PDB entry 8RED | electron microscopy, 3.90 A resolution | chains C and D of the 9 polymer chains in the assembly

# Chain C
Molecule: DNA-directed RNA polymerase subunit beta
Source organism: Escherichia coli K-12
UniProt: P0A8V2 (RPOB_ECOLI); residues 1-1341 here = UniProt positions 1-1341
Amino-acid sequence (1341 residues; numbered 1 to 1341; the number before each row is that of its first residue):
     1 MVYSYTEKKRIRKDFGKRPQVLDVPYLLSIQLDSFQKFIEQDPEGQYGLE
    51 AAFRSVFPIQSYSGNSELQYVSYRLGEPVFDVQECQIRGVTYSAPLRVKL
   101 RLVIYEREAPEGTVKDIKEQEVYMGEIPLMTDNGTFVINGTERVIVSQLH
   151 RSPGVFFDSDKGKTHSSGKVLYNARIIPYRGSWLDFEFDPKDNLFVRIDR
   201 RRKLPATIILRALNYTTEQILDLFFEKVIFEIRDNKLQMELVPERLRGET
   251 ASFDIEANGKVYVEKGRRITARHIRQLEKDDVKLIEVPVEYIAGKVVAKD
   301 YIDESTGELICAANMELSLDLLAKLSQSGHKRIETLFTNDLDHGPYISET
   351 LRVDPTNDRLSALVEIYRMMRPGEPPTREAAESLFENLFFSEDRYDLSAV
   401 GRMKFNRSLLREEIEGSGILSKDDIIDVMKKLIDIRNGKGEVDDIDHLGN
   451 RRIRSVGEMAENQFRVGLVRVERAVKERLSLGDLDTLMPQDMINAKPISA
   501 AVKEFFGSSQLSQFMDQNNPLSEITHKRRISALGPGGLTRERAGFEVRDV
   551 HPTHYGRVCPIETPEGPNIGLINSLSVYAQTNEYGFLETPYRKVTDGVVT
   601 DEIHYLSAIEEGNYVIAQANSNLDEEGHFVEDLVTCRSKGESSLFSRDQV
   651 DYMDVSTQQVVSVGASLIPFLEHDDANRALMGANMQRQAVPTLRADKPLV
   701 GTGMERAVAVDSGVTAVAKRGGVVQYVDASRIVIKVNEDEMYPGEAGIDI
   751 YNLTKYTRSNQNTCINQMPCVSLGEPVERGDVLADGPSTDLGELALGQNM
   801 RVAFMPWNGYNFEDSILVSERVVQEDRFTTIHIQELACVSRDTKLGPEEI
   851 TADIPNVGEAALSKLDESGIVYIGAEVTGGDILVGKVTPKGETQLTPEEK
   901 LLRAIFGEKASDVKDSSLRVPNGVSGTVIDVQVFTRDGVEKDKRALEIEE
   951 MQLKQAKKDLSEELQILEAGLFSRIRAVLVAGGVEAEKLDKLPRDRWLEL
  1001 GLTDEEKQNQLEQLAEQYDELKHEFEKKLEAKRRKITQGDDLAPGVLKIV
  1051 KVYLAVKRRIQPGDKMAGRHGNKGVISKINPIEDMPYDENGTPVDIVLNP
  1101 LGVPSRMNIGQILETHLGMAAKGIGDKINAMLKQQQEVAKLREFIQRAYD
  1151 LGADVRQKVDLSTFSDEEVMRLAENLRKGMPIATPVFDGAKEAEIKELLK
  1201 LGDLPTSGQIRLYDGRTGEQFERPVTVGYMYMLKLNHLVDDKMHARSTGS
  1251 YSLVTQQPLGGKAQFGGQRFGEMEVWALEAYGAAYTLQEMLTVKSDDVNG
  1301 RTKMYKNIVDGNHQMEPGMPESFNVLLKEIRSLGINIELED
Swiss-Prot annotation at these positions:
  - modified residue (N6-acetyllysine): Lys1022, Lys1200

# Chain D
Molecule: DNA-directed RNA polymerase subunit beta'
Source organism: Escherichia coli K-12
UniProt: P0A8T7 (RPOC_ECOLI); residues 4-1376 here = UniProt positions 4-1376
Amino-acid sequence (1373 residues; each row starts with the number of its first residue):
     4 LLKFLKAQTKTEEFDAIKIALASPDMIRSWSFGEVKKPETINYRTFKPER
    54 DGLFCARIFGPVKDYECLCGKYKRLKHRGVICEKCGVEVTQTKVRRERMG
   104 HIELASPTAHIWFLKSLPSRIGLLLDMPLRDIERVLYFESYVVIEGGMTN
   154 LERQQILTEEQYLDALEEFGDEFDAKMGAEAIQALLKSMDLEQECEQLRE
   204 ELNETNSETKRKKLTKRIKLLEAFVQSGNKPEWMILTVLPVLPPDLRPLV
   254 PLDGGRFATSDLNDLYRRVINRNNRLKRLLDLAAPDIIVRNEKRMLQEAV
   304 DALLDNGRRGRAITGSNKRPLKSLADMIKGKQGRFRQNLLGKRVDYSGRS
   354 VITVGPYLRLHQCGLPKKMALELFKPFIYGKLELRGLATTIKAAKKMVER
   404 EEAVVWDILDEVIREHPVLLNRAPTLHRLGIQAFEPVLIEGKAIQLHPLV
   454 CAAYNADFDGDQMAVHVPLTLEAQLEARALMMSTNNILSPANGEPIIVPS
   504 QDVVLGLYYMTRDCVNAKGEGMVLTGPKEAERLYRSGLASLHARVKVRIT
   554 EYEKDANGELVAKTSLKDTTVGRAILWMIVPKGLPYSIVNQALGKKAISK
   604 MLNTCYRILGLKPTVIFADQIMYTGFAYAARSGASVGIDDMVIPEKKHEI
   654 ISEAEAEVAEIQEQFQSGLVTAGERYNKVIDIWAAANDRVSKAMMDNLQT
   704 ETVINRDGQEEKQVSFNSIYMMADSGARGSAAQIRQLAGMRGLMAKPDGS
   754 IIETPITANFREGLNVLQYFISTHGARKGLADTALKTANSGYLTRRLVDV
   804 AQDLVVTEDDCGTHEGIMMTPVIEGGDVKEPLRDRVLGRVTAEDVLKPGT
   854 ADILVPRNTLLHEQWCDLLEENSVDAVKVRSVVSCDTDFGVCAHCYGRDL
   904 ARGHIINKGEAIGVIAAQSIGEPGTQLTMRTFHIGGAASRAAAESSIQVK
   954 NKGSIKLSNVKSVVNSSGKLVITSRNTELKLIDEFGRTKESYKVPYGAVL
  1004 AKGDGEQVAGGETVANWDPHTMPVITEVSGFVRFTDMIDGQTITRQTDEL
  1054 TGLSSLVVLDSAERTAGGKDLRPALKIVDAQGNDVLIPGTDMPAQYFLPG
  1104 KAIVQLEDGVQISSGDTLARIPQESGGTKDITGGLPRVADLFEARRPKEP
  1154 AILAEISGIVSFGKETKGKRRLVITPVDGSDPYEEMIPKWRQLNVFEGER
  1204 VERGDVISDGPEAPHDILRLRGVHAVTRYIVNEVQDVYRLQGVKINDKHI
  1254 EVIVRQMLRKATIVNAGSSDFLEGEQVEYSRVKIANRELEANGKVGATYS
  1304 RDLLGITKASLATESFISAASFQETTRVLTEAAVAGKRDELRGLKENVIV
  1354 GRLIPAGTGYAYHQDRMRRRAAG
Unresolved in the structure: 933-944, 1050-1056, 1068-1074, 1089-1096, 1127-1135
Bound ions: Zn2+ site 1: Cys70, Leu71, Cys88; Mg2+: Asp462, Asp464 (shared with 1 residue of chain R); Zn2+ site 2: Cys888, Cys898
Swiss-Prot annotation at these positions:
  - binding site (Zn(2+)): Cys70, Cys72, Cys85, Cys88, Cys814, Cys888, Cys895, Cys898
  - binding site (Mg(2+)): Asp460, Asp462, Asp464
  - modified residue: Lys983 (N6-acetyllysine)

# Interface between chain C and chain D
Pairs across the interface (308; chain C residue first):
  Phe545(C) - Lys781(D)  hydrogen bond (backbone-side chain)
  Phe545(C) - Leu788(D)  hydrophobic
  Arg548(C) - Arg780(D)  hydrogen bond (backbone-side chain)
  Asp549(C) - Pro750(D)
  Asp549(C) - Arg780(D)
  Asp549(C) - Lys781(D)
  Val550(C) - Phe773(D)  hydrophobic
  Val550(C) - His777(D)  hydrogen bond (backbone-side chain)
  Val550(C) - Arg780(D)
  His551(C) - Phe773(D)
  Pro552(C) - Phe773(D)  hydrophobic
  His554(C) - Phe773(D)
  Tyr555(C) - Val769(D)
  Tyr555(C) - Phe773(D)  hydrophobic
  Pro560(C) - Phe773(D)  hydrophobic
  Pro560(C) - Thr776(D)
  Ile561(C) - Tyr772(D)  hydrophobic
  Thr563(C) - Arg780(D)
  Gly566(C) - Ala787(D)
  Ile569(C) - Arg780(D)
  Gly570(C) - Arg780(D)
  Asn573(C) - Arg780(D)  hydrogen bond
  Gln618(C) - Leu770(D)
  Asn620(C) - Asn768(D)
  Asn620(C) - Val769(D)
  Arg637(C) - Leu770(D)
  Ser642(C) - Leu770(D)
  Val660(C) - Val769(D)  hydrophobic
  Val660(C) - Phe773(D)  hydrophobic
  Leu671(C) - Tyr772(D)  hydrogen bond (backbone-side chain)
  Glu672(C) - Phe763(D)
  Glu672(C) - Gly766(D)
  Glu672(C) - Leu767(D)
  His673(C) - Phe763(D)  hydrogen bond (side chain-backbone)
  His673(C) - Arg764(D)
  His673(C) - Glu765(D)  hydrogen bond (side chain-backbone)
  His673(C) - Gly766(D)
  Asp674(C) - Phe763(D)
  Asp674(C) - Tyr772(D)  hydrogen bond (backbone-side chain)
  Asp675(C) - Arg744(D)  salt bridge
  Asp675(C) - Tyr772(D)
  Ala676(C) - Tyr772(D)
  Ala676(C) - Ala779(D)  hydrophobic
  Asn677(C) - Ala779(D)
  Ala679(C) - Tyr772(D)
  Leu680(C) - Leu783(D)  hydrophobic
  Phe804(C) - Ala637(D)
  Phe804(C) - Ser638(D)
  Met805(C) - Gly636(D)
  Met805(C) - Ala637(D)
  Pro806(C) - Asp505(D)
  Pro806(C) - Ala632(D)
  Pro806(C) - Ala633(D)
  Pro806(C) - Ala637(D)
  Trp807(C) - Ala633(D)  hydrophobic
  Asn808(C) - Pro359(D)
  Asn808(C) - Ala633(D)
  Gly809(C) - Val357(D)
  Gly809(C) - Pro359(D)
  Gly809(C) - Phe629(D)
  Tyr810(C) - Pro359(D)
  Phe812(C) - Val357(D)  hydrophobic
  Phe812(C) - Pro451(D)  hydrophobic
  Phe812(C) - Phe461(D)
  Phe812(C) - Ser503(D)
  Phe812(C) - Gln504(D)
  Phe812(C) - Asp505(D)
  Phe812(C) - Phe629(D)  hydrophobic
  Glu813(C) - Ala459(D)
  Glu813(C) - Asp460(D)
  Glu813(C) - Phe461(D)
  Glu813(C) - Gln504(D)
  Asp814(C) - Asp460(D)
  Asp814(C) - Phe461(D)
  Asp814(C) - Asp462(D)
  Ser815(C) - Val357(D)
  Ser815(C) - Phe461(D)
  Gln1061(C) - Lys445(D)
  Lys1065(C) - Asp462(D)  hydrogen bond (side chain-backbone)
  Lys1073(C) - Asp462(D)
  Gly1074(C) - Phe461(D)
  Val1075(C) - Thr356(D)
  Val1075(C) - Phe461(D)  hydrogen bond (backbone-backbone)
  Val1075(C) - Asp462(D)
  Val1075(C) - Gly463(D)
  Ile1076(C) - Thr356(D)
  Ser1077(C) - Val357(D)
  Asn1099(C) - Asp505(D)  hydrogen bond
  Pro1100(C) - Ala637(D)
  Pro1100(C) - Val639(D)  hydrophobic
  Leu1101(C) - Gln504(D)
  Leu1101(C) - Asp505(D)
  Leu1101(C) - Leu508(D)  hydrophobic
  Leu1101(C) - Met725(D)  hydrophobic
  Leu1101(C) - Ala730(D)  hydrophobic
  Leu1101(C) - Arg731(D)
  Pro1104(C) - Met725(D)  hydrophobic
  Ser1105(C) - Arg731(D)  hydrogen bond
  Ser1105(C) - Gln736(D)
  Arg1106(C) - Arg731(D)
  Met1107(C) - Gln736(D)
  Met1107(C) - Gln739(D)
  Met1107(C) - Phe763(D)  hydrophobic
  Ile1109(C) - Ile641(D)  hydrophobic
  Ile1109(C) - Met644(D)  hydrophobic
  Ile1109(C) - Leu740(D)  hydrophobic
  Ile1109(C) - Phe763(D)  hydrophobic
  Ile1112(C) - Val639(D)
  Ile1112(C) - Gly640(D)
  Ile1112(C) - Ile641(D)
  His1116(C) - Ile641(D)  hydrogen bond (side chain-backbone)
  Phe1187(C) - Leu767(D)
  Phe1187(C) - Tyr772(D)  hydrophobic
  Glu1192(C) - Arg764(D)  salt bridge
  Lys1196(C) - Ile641(D)
  Lys1196(C) - Asp642(D)  salt bridge
  Gln1209(C) - Ser638(D)
  Gln1209(C) - Gly640(D)  hydrogen bond (side chain-backbone)
  Phe1221(C) - Ala633(D)
  Phe1221(C) - Arg634(D)
  Glu1222(C) - Tyr512(D)  hydrogen bond
  Glu1222(C) - Arg634(D)
  Glu1222(C) - Ser635(D)
  Arg1223(C) - Tyr512(D)
  Arg1223(C) - Ser635(D)  hydrogen bond (backbone-backbone)
  Arg1223(C) - Gly636(D)
  Arg1223(C) - Phe719(D)  hydrogen bond (side chain-backbone)
  Arg1223(C) - Ser721(D)
  Arg1223(C) - Met724(D)
  Pro1224(C) - Gly636(D)
  Pro1224(C) - Ser638(D)  hydrogen bond (backbone-side chain)
  Val1225(C) - Gly636(D)
  Val1225(C) - Ser638(D)
  Thr1226(C) - Ser638(D)  hydrogen bond (backbone-side chain)
  Thr1226(C) - Val639(D)
  Thr1226(C) - Gly640(D)
  Val1239(C) - Lys445(D)
  Asp1240(C) - Lys445(D)  salt bridge
  Lys1242(C) - Arg352(D)
  Lys1242(C) - Gln465(D)
  Met1243(C) - Arg352(D)
  Met1243(C) - Met372(D)  hydrophobic
  Met1243(C) - Lys445(D)
  His1244(C) - Gly351(D)
  His1244(C) - Arg352(D)  hydrogen bond (backbone-backbone)
  Ala1245(C) - Ser350(D)
  Ala1245(C) - Met372(D)
  Ala1245(C) - Glu375(D)
  Ala1245(C) - Leu376(D)  hydrophobic
  Arg1246(C) - Asp348(D)
  Arg1246(C) - Tyr349(D)  hydrogen bond (backbone-backbone)
  Arg1246(C) - Ser350(D)  hydrogen bond (backbone-backbone)
  Arg1246(C) - Glu375(D)
  Ser1247(C) - Asp348(D)
  Ser1247(C) - Tyr349(D)
  Ser1247(C) - Glu375(D)  hydrogen bond (side chain-backbone)
  Leu1253(C) - Arg99(D)  hydrogen bond (backbone-side chain)
  Leu1253(C) - Asp248(D)
  Thr1255(C) - Gln340(D)
  Gln1257(C) - Gln340(D)  hydrogen bond (side chain-backbone)
  Gln1257(C) - Lys345(D)
  Pro1258(C) - Arg346(D)
  Leu1259(C) - Arg346(D)
  Gly1260(C) - Arg346(D)
  Phe1265(C) - Glu375(D)
  Gly1267(C) - Arg346(D)  hydrogen bond (backbone-side chain)
  Gly1267(C) - Val347(D)
  Gly1267(C) - Ser350(D)
  Gln1268(C) - Val347(D)
  Gln1268(C) - Ser350(D)  hydrogen bond (backbone-side chain)
  Gln1268(C) - Gly351(D)
  Gln1268(C) - Arg352(D)
  Gln1268(C) - His469(D)
  Arg1269(C) - Arg339(D)  hydrogen bond (side chain-backbone)
  Arg1269(C) - Gly344(D)  hydrogen bond (side chain-backbone)
  Arg1269(C) - Arg346(D)
  Phe1270(C) - Leu343(D)
  Phe1270(C) - Lys345(D)  hydrogen bond (backbone-backbone)
  Phe1270(C) - Val347(D)  hydrophobic
  Phe1270(C) - His469(D)
  Gly1271(C) - Leu343(D)
  Glu1272(C) - Leu342(D)
  Glu1272(C) - Leu343(D)  hydrogen bond (backbone-backbone)
  Met1273(C) - Thr428(D)
  Glu1274(C) - Asn424(D)
  Glu1274(C) - Ala426(D)
  Glu1274(C) - Thr428(D)  hydrogen bond
  Val1275(C) - Leu343(D)  hydrophobic
  Trp1276(C) - Arg798(D)
  Trp1276(C) - Val801(D)
  Trp1276(C) - Val917(D)
  Trp1276(C) - Gln921(D)  hydrogen bond (backbone-side chain)
  Ala1277(C) - Ile434(D)  hydrophobic
  Ala1277(C) - Gln921(D)
  Leu1278(C) - Ile434(D)  hydrophobic
  Leu1278(C) - Met484(D)  hydrophobic
  Glu1279(C) - Ala914(D)
  Glu1279(C) - Leu1347(D)
  Glu1279(C) - Val1351(D)
  Glu1279(C) - Ile1357(D)
  Ala1280(C) - Arg431(D)
  Ala1280(C) - Ile918(D)
  Ala1280(C) - Gln921(D)
  Tyr1281(C) - Arg431(D)  hydrogen bond (side chain-backbone)
  Tyr1281(C) - Ile434(D)  hydrogen bond (side chain-backbone)
  Tyr1281(C) - Gln435(D)
  Tyr1281(C) - Leu483(D)
  Tyr1281(C) - Met484(D)  hydrophobic
  Tyr1281(C) - Asn489(D)  hydrogen bond
  Gly1282(C) - Ala1359(D)
  Gly1282(C) - Gly1360(D)
  Gly1282(C) - Thr1361(D)  hydrogen bond (backbone-backbone)
  Ala1283(C) - Glu479(D)
  Ala1283(C) - Met484(D)  hydrophobic
  Ala1284(C) - Glu479(D)  hydrogen bond (backbone-side chain)
  Ala1284(C) - Leu1356(D)
  Ala1284(C) - Ala1359(D)
  Ala1284(C) - Thr1361(D)  hydrogen bond (backbone-side chain)
  Ala1284(C) - Gly1362(D)
  Tyr1285(C) - Glu475(D)
  Tyr1285(C) - Glu479(D)  hydrogen bond (backbone-side chain)
  Tyr1285(C) - Leu1356(D)  hydrophobic
  Tyr1285(C) - Thr1361(D)
  Thr1286(C) - Ala476(D)
  Thr1286(C) - Glu479(D)  hydrogen bond
  Leu1287(C) - Val1351(D)  hydrophobic
  Leu1287(C) - Ile1357(D)  hydrophobic
  Gln1288(C) - Gly1354(D)
  Gln1288(C) - Leu1356(D)
  Glu1289(C) - Val470(D)
  Glu1289(C) - Pro471(D)
  Glu1289(C) - Leu472(D)  hydrogen bond (side chain-backbone)
  Glu1289(C) - Thr473(D)  hydrogen bond
  Glu1289(C) - Ala476(D)
  Met1290(C) - Val347(D)
  Leu1291(C) - Lys345(D)  hydrogen bond (backbone-side chain)
  Leu1291(C) - Val1351(D)
  Thr1292(C) - Gly1354(D)
  Lys1294(C) - Asp348(D)
  Lys1294(C) - Val470(D)  hydrogen bond (side chain-backbone)
  Lys1294(C) - Leu472(D)
  Ser1295(C) - Lys345(D)
  Ser1295(C) - Arg346(D)
  Asp1296(C) - Lys345(D)
  Asn1299(C) - Ala10(D)
  Met1304(C) - Leu472(D)
  Met1304(C) - Thr473(D)
  Tyr1305(C) - Pro379(D)  hydrophobic
  Tyr1305(C) - Tyr382(D)
  Ile1308(C) - Pro379(D)  hydrophobic
  Ile1308(C) - Phe380(D)
  Ile1308(C) - Leu472(D)  hydrophobic
  Val1309(C) - Gly383(D)
  His1313(C) - Phe380(D)
  His1313(C) - Gln477(D)
  Met1315(C) - Thr473(D)
  Met1319(C) - Val1353(D)  hydrophobic
  Pro1320(C) - Lys345(D)
  Pro1320(C) - Val1353(D)
  Glu1321(C) - Arg99(D)  salt bridge
  Ser1322(C) - Gln340(D)
  Phe1323(C) - Ile20(D)  hydrophobic
  Phe1323(C) - Asn341(D)
  Phe1323(C) - Ile1352(D)  hydrophobic
  Val1325(C) - Arg99(D)
  Val1325(C) - Leu249(D)  hydrophobic
  Val1325(C) - Lys332(D)
  Leu1326(C) - Ile331(D)  hydrophobic
  Leu1326(C) - Arg337(D)
  Lys1328(C) - Glu100(D)  salt bridge
  Lys1328(C) - Leu245(D)
  Lys1328(C) - Leu249(D)
  Glu1329(C) - Leu245(D)
  Glu1329(C) - Leu327(D)
  Glu1329(C) - Met330(D)
  Arg1331(C) - Trp33(D)
  Arg1331(C) - Met102(D)
  Arg1331(C) - Pro243(D)
  Ser1332(C) - Met102(D)
  Ser1332(C) - Pro243(D)
  Ser1332(C) - Tyr269(D)  hydrogen bond
  Ser1332(C) - Leu327(D)
  Leu1333(C) - Trp115(D)
  Leu1333(C) - Pro243(D)
  Leu1333(C) - Leu327(D)  hydrophobic
  Gly1334(C) - Leu24(D)
  Gly1334(C) - Ala25(D)  hydrogen bond (backbone-backbone)
  Gly1334(C) - His113(D)
  Ile1335(C) - Ile22(D)  hydrophobic
  Ile1335(C) - Ala23(D)
  Ile1335(C) - Trp115(D)
  Ile1335(C) - Ala1336(D)  hydrophobic
  Asn1336(C) - Ile22(D)
  Asn1336(C) - Ala23(D)  hydrogen bond (backbone-backbone)
  Asn1336(C) - Leu24(D)
  Asn1336(C) - Ala25(D)
  Asn1336(C) - Trp33(D)
  Ile1337(C) - Ile20(D)  hydrophobic
  Ile1337(C) - Lys21(D)
  Ile1337(C) - Ile22(D)  hydrophobic
  Glu1338(C) - Ile20(D)
  Glu1338(C) - Lys21(D)  hydrogen bond (backbone-backbone)
  Leu1339(C) - Phe17(D)  hydrophobic
  Glu1340(C) - Phe17(D)
  Glu1340(C) - Asp18(D)  hydrogen bond (backbone-backbone)
  Glu1340(C) - Ala19(D)
  Glu1340(C) - Lys21(D)
  Asp1341(C) - Asp18(D)
Also at the interface, not in a pair above, chain C (152 interface residues in all): Thr657, Asn811, Pro1062, Gly1063, Val1103, Leu1113, Ser1207, Glu1219, Thr1248, Tyr1251, Val1254, Gly1261, Gly1318, Ile1330
Also at the interface, not in a pair above, chain D (172 interface residues in all): Thr14, Met29, Pro246, Pro251, Phe338, Ser353, Val354, Ile355, Lys378, Ile394, Leu422, Arg425, Leu432, Ala446, Ala467, Leu474, Val506, Arg538, Ala630, Asp643, Asn720, Ile722, Gly732, Lys749, Ser775, Ala784, Asp785, Thr797, Met932, Phe1319, Arg1355

# Summary
Chain C and chain D form an interface of 152 and 172 residues respectively, with 50 hydrogen bonds and 6 salt
bridges. Polar contacts include Asp675(C)-Arg744(D), Glu1192(C)-Arg764(D) and Lys1196(C)-Asp642(D). UniProt
lists 8 Zn2+-binding residues and 3 Mg2+-binding residues on chain D.
Here chain C is DNA-directed RNA polymerase subunit beta and chain D is DNA-directed RNA polymerase subunit
beta', both from Escherichia coli K-12. Entry 8RED (Cryo-EM structure of bacterial RNA polymerase-sigma54
initial transcribing complex - 8nt complex) was determined by electron microscopy, deposited together with
8RE4, 8REA, 8REB, 8REC and 8REE.
